PDB entry 2NQ8 | X-ray diffraction, 2.50 A resolution | chains C and D of the 4 polymer chains in the assembly

[Chain C (and D)]
Name: Enoyl-acyl carrier reductase
Organism: Plasmodium falciparum
Notes: chain D of this document is another copy of the same molecule, construct and numbering; everything in this record applies to it too
UniProtKB: Q9BH77 (Q9BH77_PLAFA); residue numbers follow UniProt; this construct covers 366-425
Sequence (60 residues; row label = number of the first residue in the row):
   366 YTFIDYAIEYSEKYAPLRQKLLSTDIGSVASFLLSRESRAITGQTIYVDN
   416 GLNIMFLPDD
Small-molecule neighbours: ZID (isonicotinic-acetyl-nicotinamide-adenine dinucleotide): F368, I369, A372

[Chain C / chain D interface]
Pairs across the interface - 37 pairs, chain C then chain D:
  L382(C) - R404(D)
  L382(C) - T407(D)
  Q384(C) - R404(D)
  L386(C) - A405(D)  hydrophobic
  L387(C) - R404(D)
  D390(C) - R404(D)  salt bridge
  D390(C) - A405(D)
  S393(C) - E402(D)  hydrogen bond (side chain-backbone)
  V394(C) - E402(D)
  V394(C) - I406(D)  hydrophobic
  F397(C) - V394(D)  hydrophobic
  F397(C) - F397(D)  hydrophobic
  E402(C) - S393(D)  hydrogen bond (backbone-side chain)
  R404(C) - Q384(D)
  R404(C) - D390(D)  salt bridge
  A405(C) - L386(D)  hydrophobic
  A405(C) - V413(D)  hydrophobic
  A405(C) - D414(D)  hydrogen bond (backbone-backbone)
  A405(C) - N415(D)  hydrogen bond (backbone-backbone)
  I406(C) - Y412(D)
  I406(C) - V413(D)  hydrophobic
  T407(C) - L382(D)
  T407(C) - G416(D)
  G408(C) - I419(D)
  Q409(C) - Y412(D)
  Q409(C) - N418(D)  hydrogen bond
  Q409(C) - I419(D)
  Y412(C) - I406(D)
  Y412(C) - Q409(D)
  V413(C) - A405(D)  hydrophobic
  D414(C) - A405(D)
  N415(C) - A405(D)  hydrogen bond (backbone-backbone)
  N415(C) - T407(D)
  G416(C) - T407(D)
  N418(C) - Q409(D)  hydrogen bond
  I419(C) - G408(D)
  I419(C) - Q409(D)
Other interface residues (no listed pair), chain C (25 interface residues in all): P381, K385, I411
Other interface residues (no listed pair), chain D (25 interface residues in all): P381, K385, L387, I411

[Overview]
The chain C/chain D interface involves 25 residues from each chain, with 7 hydrogen bonds and 2 salt bridges.
Among the polar pairs are D390(C)-R404(D), S393(C)-E402(D) and Q409(C)-N418(D). Ligands of chain C: compound
ZID.
Chain C and chain D are both Enoyl-acyl carrier reductase (Plasmodium falciparum); the structure, Malarial
enoyl acyl ACP reductase bound with INH-NAD adduct, was determined by X-ray diffraction, deposited together
with 2OL4, 2OOS, 2OP0, 2OP1 and 2FOI.
